Entry 1VE7 (X-ray diffraction, 2.70 A resolution); this record covers chain A.

[Chain A]
Protein: Acylamino-acid-releasing enzyme
Organism: Aeropyrum pernix
Notes: EC 3.4.19.1
UniProt: Q9YBQ2 (APEH_AERPE); numbering as in UniProt (aligned over 1-582)
Amino-acid sequence (582 residues; each row starts with the number of its first residue):
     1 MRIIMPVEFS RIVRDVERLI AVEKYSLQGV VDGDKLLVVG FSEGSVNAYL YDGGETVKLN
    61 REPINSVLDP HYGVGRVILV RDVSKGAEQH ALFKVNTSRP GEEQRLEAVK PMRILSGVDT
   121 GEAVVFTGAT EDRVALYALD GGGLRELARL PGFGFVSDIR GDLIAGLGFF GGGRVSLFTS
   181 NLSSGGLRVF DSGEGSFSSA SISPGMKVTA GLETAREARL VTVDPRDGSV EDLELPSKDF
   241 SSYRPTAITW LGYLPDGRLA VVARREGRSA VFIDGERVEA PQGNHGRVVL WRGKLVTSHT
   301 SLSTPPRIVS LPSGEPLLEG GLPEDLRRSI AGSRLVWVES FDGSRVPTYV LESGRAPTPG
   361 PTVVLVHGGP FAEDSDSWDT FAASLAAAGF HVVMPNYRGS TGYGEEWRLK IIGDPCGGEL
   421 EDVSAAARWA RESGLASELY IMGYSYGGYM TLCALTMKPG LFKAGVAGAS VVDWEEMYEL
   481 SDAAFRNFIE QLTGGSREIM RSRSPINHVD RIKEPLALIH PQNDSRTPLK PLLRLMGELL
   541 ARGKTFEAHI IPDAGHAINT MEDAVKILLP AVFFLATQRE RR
Unresolved in the structure: 1-8, 582
Swiss-Prot annotation at these positions:
  - active site (Charge relay system): Ser-445, Asp-524, His-556
Disulfides: Cys-416/Cys-453
Residues lining bound ligands: 4-nitrophenyl phosphate (4NP): Gly-369, Pro-370, Ser-445, Tyr-446, Trp-474, Met-477, Phe-485, Phe-488, Ile-489, Leu-492, Arg-526, Thr-527, His-556
From the paper describing this entry:
  - catalytic residues: Gly-369, Ser-445, Tyr-446, Asp-524, His-556
  - binding site for 4-nitrophenyl phosphate: Gly-369, Trp-474, Met-477, Phe-485, Phe-488, Ile-489, Leu-492, Thr-527
  - specificity-determining residues: Phe-485, Phe-488 (proposed by the authors, not directly observed)

[Summary]
Ligands of chain A: 4-nitrophenyl phosphate. From UniProt: 3 active-site residues. The paper reports catalytic
residues Gly-369, Ser-445 and Tyr-446 among others; a binding site for 4-nitrophenyl phosphate at Gly-369,
Trp-474 and Met-477 among others.
Chain A is Acylamino-acid-releasing enzyme (Aeropyrum pernix); the structure, Crystal structure of an
acylpeptide hydrolase/esterase from Aeropyrum pernix K1 in complex with p-nitrophenyl phosphate, was
determined by X-ray diffraction (same publication as 1VE6).
